PDB entry 7WGB | electron microscopy, 3.50 A resolution | chains C and D of the 5 polymer chains in the assembly

# Chain C
Molecule: Spike glycoprotein
From: Severe acute respiratory syndrome coronavirus 2
Reference sequence: P0DTC2 (SPIKE_SARS2); aligned to UniProt positions 1-1273 over residues 1-1273
Sequence (1270 residues; each row starts with the number of its first residue; note: 13 numbers in that range are skipped by the numbering (no residue carries them; nothing is unmodelled there); a row labelled like 245A-245J holds insertion residues (245A, then the next letters in order)):
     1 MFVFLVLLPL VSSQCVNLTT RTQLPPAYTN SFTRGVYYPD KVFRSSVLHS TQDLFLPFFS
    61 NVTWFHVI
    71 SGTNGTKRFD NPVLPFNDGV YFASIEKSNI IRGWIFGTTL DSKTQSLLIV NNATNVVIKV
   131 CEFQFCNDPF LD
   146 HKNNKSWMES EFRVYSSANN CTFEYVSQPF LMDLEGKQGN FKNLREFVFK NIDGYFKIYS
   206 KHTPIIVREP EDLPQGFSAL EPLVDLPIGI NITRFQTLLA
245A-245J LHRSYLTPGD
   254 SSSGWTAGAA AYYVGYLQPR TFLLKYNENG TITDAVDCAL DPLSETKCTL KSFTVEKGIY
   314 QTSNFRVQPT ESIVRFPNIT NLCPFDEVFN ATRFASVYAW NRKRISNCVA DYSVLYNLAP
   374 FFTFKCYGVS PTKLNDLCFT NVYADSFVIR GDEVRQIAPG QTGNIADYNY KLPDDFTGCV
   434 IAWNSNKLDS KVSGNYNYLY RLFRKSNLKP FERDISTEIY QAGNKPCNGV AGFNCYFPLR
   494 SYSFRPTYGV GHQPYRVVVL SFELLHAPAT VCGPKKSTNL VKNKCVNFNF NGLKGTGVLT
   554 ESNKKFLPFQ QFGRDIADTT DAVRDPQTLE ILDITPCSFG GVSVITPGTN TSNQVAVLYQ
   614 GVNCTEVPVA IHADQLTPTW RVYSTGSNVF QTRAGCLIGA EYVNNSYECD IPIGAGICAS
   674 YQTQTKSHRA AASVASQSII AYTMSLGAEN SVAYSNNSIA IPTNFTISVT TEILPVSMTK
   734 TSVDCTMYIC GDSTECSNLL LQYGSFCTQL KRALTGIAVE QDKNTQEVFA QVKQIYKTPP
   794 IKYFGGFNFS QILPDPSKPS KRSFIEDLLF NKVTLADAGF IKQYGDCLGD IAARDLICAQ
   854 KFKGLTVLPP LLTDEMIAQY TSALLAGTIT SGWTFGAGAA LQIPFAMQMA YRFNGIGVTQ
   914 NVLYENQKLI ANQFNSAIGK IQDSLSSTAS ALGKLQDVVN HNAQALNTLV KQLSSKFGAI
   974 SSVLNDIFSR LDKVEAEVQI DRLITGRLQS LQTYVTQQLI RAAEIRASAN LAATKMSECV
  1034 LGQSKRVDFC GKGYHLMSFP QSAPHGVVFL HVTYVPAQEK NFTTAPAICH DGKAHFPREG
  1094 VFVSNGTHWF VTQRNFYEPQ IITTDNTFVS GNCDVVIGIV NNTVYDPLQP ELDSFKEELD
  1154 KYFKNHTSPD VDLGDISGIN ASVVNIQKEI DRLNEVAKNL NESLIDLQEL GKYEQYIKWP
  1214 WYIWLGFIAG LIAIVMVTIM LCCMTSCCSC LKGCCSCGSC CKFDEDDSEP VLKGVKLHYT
Unresolved in the structure: 1-13, 71-76, 245A-245J, 677-688, 829-848, 1163-1273
Disulfide bonds: Cys-15/Cys-136, Cys-131/Cys-166, Cys-291/Cys-301, Cys-336/Cys-361, Cys-379/Cys-432, Cys-391/Cys-525, Cys-480/Cys-488, Cys-617/Cys-649, Cys-662/Cys-671, Cys-738/Cys-760, Cys-743/Cys-749, Cys-1032/Cys-1043, Cys-1082/Cys-1126
Glycans and other covalent adducts: N-acetylglucosamine (NAG) linked to Asn-61, Ser-254, Asn-603, Asn-616, Asn-657, Asn-709, Asn-717, Asn-801, Asn-1074, Asn-1098, Asn-1134
Construct notes: variant Val-67 (Ala in P0DTC2), Ile-95 (Thr in P0DTC2), Asp-142 (Gly in P0DTC2), Asp-339 (Gly in P0DTC2), Leu-371 (Ser in P0DTC2), Pro-373 (Ser in P0DTC2), Phe-375 (Ser in P0DTC2), Asn-417 (Lys in P0DTC2), Lys-440 (Asn in P0DTC2), Ser-446 (Gly in P0DTC2), Asn-477 (Ser in P0DTC2), Lys-478 (Thr in P0DTC2), Ala-484 (Glu in P0DTC2), Arg-493 (Gln in P0DTC2), Ser-496 (Gly in P0DTC2), Arg-498 (Gln in P0DTC2), Tyr-501 (Asn in P0DTC2), His-505 (Tyr in P0DTC2), Lys-547 (Thr in P0DTC2), Gly-614 (Asp in P0DTC2), Tyr-655 (His in P0DTC2), Lys-679 (Asn in P0DTC2), His-681 (Pro in P0DTC2), Ala-683 (Arg in P0DTC2), Ala-685 (Arg in P0DTC2), Lys-764 (Asn in P0DTC2), Tyr-796 (Asp in P0DTC2), Lys-856 (Asn in P0DTC2), His-954 (Gln in P0DTC2), Lys-969 (Asn in P0DTC2), Phe-981 (Leu in P0DTC2); insertion (211-212); conflict Arg-213 (Asn211 in P0DTC2), Glu-214 (Leu212 in P0DTC2), Pro-215 (Val213 in P0DTC2), Glu-216 (Arg214 in P0DTC2)
Small-molecule neighbours:
  - N-acetylglucosamine (NAG; 2-acetamido-2-deoxy-beta-D-glucopyranose), molecule 1: Asn-17, Thr-19, Asn-137
  - N-acetylglucosamine (NAG), molecule 2: Asn-122, Asn-125, Val-127
  - N-acetylglucosamine (NAG), molecule 3: Phe-338, Asp-339, Glu-340, Phe-342, Asn-343
UniProt features mapped onto this chain:
  - region: Asn-280 to Cys-301 (Putative superantigen), Arg-403 to Asp-405 (Integrin-binding motif), Asn-448 to Phe-456 (Immunodominant HLA epitope recognized by the CD8+), Ser-816 to Tyr-837 (Fusion peptide 1), Lys-835 to Phe-855 (Fusion peptide 2), Asp-1163 to Glu-1202 (Heptad repeat 2)
  - motif: Met-1237 to Cys-1241 (Binding to host endocytosis trafficking protein SNX27), Asp-1257 to Glu-1262 (Diacidic ER export motif (host COPII)), Ser-1261 to Gly-1267 (Binding to host plasma membrane localising/FERM domain proteins), Lys-1269 to Thr-1273 (KxHxx, ER retrieval signal (COPI))
  - site: Arg-815, Ser-816 (Cleavage)
  - lipidation (S-palmitoyl cysteine): Cys-1235, Cys-1236, Cys-1240, Cys-1241, Cys-1243, Cys-1247, Cys-1248, Cys-1250, Cys-1253, Cys-1254
  - glycosylation: Asn-17 (N-linked (GlcNAc...) (complex) asparagine), Asn-61 (N-linked (GlcNAc...) (hybrid) asparagine), Asn-74 (N-linked (GlcNAc...) (complex) asparagine), Asn-122 (N-linked (GlcNAc...) (hybrid) asparagine), Asn-149 (N-linked (GlcNAc...) (complex) asparagine), Asn-165 (N-linked (GlcNAc...) (complex) asparagine), Asn-282 (N-linked (GlcNAc...) (complex) asparagine), Thr-323 (O-linked (GalNAc) threonine), Ser-325 (O-linked (HexNAc...) serine), Asn-331 (N-linked (GlcNAc...) (complex) asparagine), Asn-343 (N-linked (GlcNAc...) (complex) asparagine), Asn-603 (N-linked (GlcNAc...) (hybrid) asparagine), Asn-616 (N-linked (GlcNAc...) (complex) asparagine), Asn-657 (N-linked (GlcNAc...) (complex) asparagine), Thr-676 (O-linked (GlcNAc...) threonine), Thr-678 (O-linked (GlcNAc...) threonine), Asn-709 (N-linked (GlcNAc...) (high mannose) asparagine), Asn-717 (N-linked (GlcNAc...) (hybrid) asparagine), Asn-801 (N-linked (GlcNAc...) (hybrid) asparagine), Asn-1074 (N-linked (GlcNAc...) (hybrid) asparagine) and 5 more in UniProt

# Chain D
Molecule: Processed angiotensin-converting enzyme 2
From: Homo sapiens
Reference sequence: Q9BYF1 (ACE2_HUMAN); numbering as in UniProt (aligned over 19-612)
Sequence (594 residues; row label = number of the first residue in the row):
    19 STIEEQAKTF LDKFNHEAED LFYQSSLASW NYNTNITEEN VQNMNNAGDK WSAFLKEQST
    79 LAQMYPLQEI QNLTVKLQLQ ALQQNGSSVL SEDKSKRLNT ILNTMSTIYS TGKVCNPDNP
   139 QECLLLEPGL NEIMANSLDY NERLWAWESW RSEVGKQLRP LYEEYVVLKN EMARANHYED
   199 YGDYWRGDYE VNGVDGYDYS RGQLIEDVEH TFEEIKPLYE HLHAYVRAKL MNAYPSYISP
   259 IGCLPAHLLG DMWGRFWTNL YSLTVPFGQK PNIDVTDAMV DQAWDAQRIF KEAEKFFVSV
   319 GLPNMTQGFW ENSMLTDPGN VQKAVCHPTA WDLGKGDFRI LMCTKVTMDD FLTAHHEMGH
   379 IQYDMAYAAQ PFLLRNGANE GFHEAVGEIM SLSAATPKHL KSIGLLSPDF QEDNETEINF
   439 LLKQALTIVG TLPFTYMLEK WRWMVFKGEI PKDQWMKKWW EMKREIVGVV EPVPHDETYC
   499 DPASLFHVSN DYSFIRYYTR TLYQFQFQEA LCQAAKHEGP LHKCDISNST EAGQKLFNML
   559 RLGKSEPWTL ALENVVGAKN MNVRPLLNYF EPLFTWLKDQ NKNSFVGWST DWSP
Disulfide bonds: Cys-133/Cys-141, Cys-344/Cys-361, Cys-530/Cys-542
Glycans and other covalent adducts: N-acetylglucosamine (NAG) linked to Asn-53, Asn-90, Asn-322, Asn-546
UniProt features mapped onto this chain:
  - region (Interaction with SARS-CoV spike glycoprotein): Asp-30 to Tyr-41, Met-82 to Pro-84, Lys-353 to Arg-357
  - active site: Glu-375 (Proton acceptor), His-505 (Proton donor)
  - binding site (chloride): Arg-169, Trp-477, Lys-481
  - binding site (substrate): Arg-273, His-345, Pro-346, Tyr-515
  - binding site (Zn(2+)): His-374, His-378, Glu-402
  - glycosylation (N-linked (GlcNAc...) asparagine): Asn-53, Asn-90, Asn-103, Asn-322, Asn-432, Asn-546
  - mutagenesis: Ser-19 (S19P: Increases slightly the interaction with RBD domain of SARS-CoV-2 spike protein), Gln-24 to Lys-26 (Slightly inhibits interaction with SARS-CoV spike glycoprotein), Gln-24 (Q24T: Increases slightly the interaction with RBD domain of SARS-CoV-2 spike protein), Ala-25 (A25V: Increases slightly the interaction with RBD domain of SARS-CoV-2 spike protein), Thr-27 (T27Y: Increases slightly the interaction with RBD domain of SARS-CoV-2 spike protein. In sACE2.v2.2; increases interaction with RBD domain of SARS-CoV-2 spike protein ...), Leu-29 (L29F: Increases slightly the interaction with RBD domain of SARS-CoV-2 spike protein), Lys-31 (K31D: Abolishes interaction with SARS-CoV spike glycoprotein; K31Y: Increases slightly the interaction with RBD domain of SARS-CoV-2 spike protein), Asn-33 (N33D: Increases slightly the interaction with RBD domain of SARS-CoV-2 spike protein), His-34 (H34A: Increases slightly the interaction with RBD domain of SARS-CoV-2 spike protein), Glu-37 (E37A: No effect on interaction with SARS-CoV spike glycoprotein), Asp-38 (D38A: No effect on interaction with SARS-CoV spike glycoprotein), Leu-39 (L39R: Increases slightly the interaction with RBD domain of SARS-CoV-2 spike protein), 48 further mutagenesis entries in UniProt

# Interface between chain C and chain D
Residue-residue contacts (31; chain C residue first):
  Arg-403(C) / Lys-353(D)
  Phe-456(C) / Thr-27(D)
  Tyr-473(C) / Glu-23(D)
  Ala-475(C) / Glu-23(D)
  Ala-475(C) / Gln-24(D)
  Gly-476(C) / Gln-24(D)  hydrogen bond (backbone-side chain)
  Asn-477(C) / Ser-19(D)
  Asn-487(C) / Gln-24(D)
  Asn-487(C) / Tyr-83(D)  hydrogen bond
  Tyr-489(C) / Thr-27(D)
  Tyr-489(C) / Phe-28(D)
  Tyr-489(C) / Lys-31(D)
  Arg-493(C) / Lys-31(D)
  Arg-493(C) / His-34(D)  hydrogen bond
  Ser-494(C) / His-34(D)  hydrogen bond (backbone-side chain)
  Tyr-495(C) / Asp-38(D)
  Ser-496(C) / Lys-353(D)
  Arg-498(C) / Tyr-41(D)  hydrogen bond
  Arg-498(C) / Leu-45(D)
  Thr-500(C) / Tyr-41(D)
  Thr-500(C) / Asn-330(D)  hydrogen bond
  Thr-500(C) / Asp-355(D)
  Thr-500(C) / Arg-357(D)
  Tyr-501(C) / Tyr-41(D)
  Tyr-501(C) / Gln-325(D)
  Tyr-501(C) / Lys-353(D)
  Gly-502(C) / Gln-325(D)  hydrogen bond (backbone-side chain)
  Gly-502(C) / Lys-353(D)  hydrogen bond (backbone-backbone)
  Gly-502(C) / Gly-354(D)
  His-505(C) / Lys-353(D)  hydrogen bond (side chain-backbone)
  His-505(C) / Gly-354(D)
Also at the interface, not in a pair above, chain C (19 interface residues in all): Lys-478, Val-503
Also at the interface, not in a pair above, chain D (22 interface residues in all): Ile-21, Asp-30, Glu-35, Leu-79, Thr-324
The authors on this interface:
  - pairs named by the authors: Lys-353(D)/Ser-496(C)

# Summary
Chain C and chain D form an interface of 19 and 22 residues respectively, with 9 hydrogen bonds. Among the
polar pairs are Gly-476(C)/Gln-24(D), Asn-487(C)/Tyr-83(D) and Arg-493(C)/His-34(D). The authors report a
contact between Lys-353(D) and Ser-496(C). Bound to chain C: 3 copies of N-acetylglucosamine.
Chain C is Spike glycoprotein (Severe acute respiratory syndrome coronavirus 2) and chain D is Processed
angiotensin-converting enzyme 2 (Homo sapiens); the structure, Neutral Omicron Spike Trimer in complex with
ACE2, was determined by electron microscopy (same publication as 7WG7, 7WG8, 7WG9, 7WGC and 7WG6).
